PDB entry 8DR6 | electron microscopy, 2.39 A resolution | chains A and I of the 11 polymer chains in the assembly

# Chain A
Name: Replication factor C subunit 1
Organism: Saccharomyces cerevisiae
UniProt: P38630 (RFC1_YEAST); residues 1-861 here = UniProt positions 1-861
Sequence (918 residues; row label = number of the first residue in the row):
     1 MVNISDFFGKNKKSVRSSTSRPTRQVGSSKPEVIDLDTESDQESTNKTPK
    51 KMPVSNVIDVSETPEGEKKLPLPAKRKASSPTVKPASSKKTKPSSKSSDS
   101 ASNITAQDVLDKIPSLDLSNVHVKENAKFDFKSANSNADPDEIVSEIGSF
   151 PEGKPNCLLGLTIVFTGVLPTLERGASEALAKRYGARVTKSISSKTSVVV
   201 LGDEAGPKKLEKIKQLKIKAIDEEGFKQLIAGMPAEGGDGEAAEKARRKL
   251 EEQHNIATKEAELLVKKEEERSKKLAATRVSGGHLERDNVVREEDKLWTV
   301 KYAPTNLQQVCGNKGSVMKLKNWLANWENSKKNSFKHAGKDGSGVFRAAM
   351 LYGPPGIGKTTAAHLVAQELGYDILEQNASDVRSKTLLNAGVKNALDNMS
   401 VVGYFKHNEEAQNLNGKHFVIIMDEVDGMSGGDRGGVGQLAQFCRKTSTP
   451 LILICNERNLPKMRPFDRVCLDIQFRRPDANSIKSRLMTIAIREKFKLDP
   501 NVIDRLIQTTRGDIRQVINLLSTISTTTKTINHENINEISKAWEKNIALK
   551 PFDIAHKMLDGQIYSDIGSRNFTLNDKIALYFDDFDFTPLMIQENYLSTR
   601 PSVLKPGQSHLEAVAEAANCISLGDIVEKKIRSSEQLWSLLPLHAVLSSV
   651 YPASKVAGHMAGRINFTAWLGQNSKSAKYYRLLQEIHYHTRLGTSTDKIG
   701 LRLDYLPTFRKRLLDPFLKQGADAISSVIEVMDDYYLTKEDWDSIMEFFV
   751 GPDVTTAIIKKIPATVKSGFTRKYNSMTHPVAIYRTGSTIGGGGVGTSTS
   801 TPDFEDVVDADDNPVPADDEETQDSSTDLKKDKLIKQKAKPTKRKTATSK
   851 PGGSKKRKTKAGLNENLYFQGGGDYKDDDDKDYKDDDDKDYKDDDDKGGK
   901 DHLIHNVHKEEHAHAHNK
Unresolved in the structure: 1-288, 408-412, 787-918
Construct notes: expression tag (862-918)
Ion coordination: Mg2+: Thr-360 (together with ATP-gamma-S)
Ligand contacts: ATP-gamma-S (AGS; phosphothiophosphoric acid-adenylate ester): Thr-299, Tyr-302, Ala-303, Pro-304, Gln-309, Val-310, Cys-311, Pro-355, Gly-356, Ile-357, Gly-358, Lys-359, Thr-360, Thr-361, Asn-456, Ile-514, Arg-515, Ile-518
Reported in the primary citation:
  - binding site for the 32-nt DNA strand (chain I): Phe-552, Phe-587, Arg-632, Gln-636, Ile-664, Phe-666, Trp-669, Leu-670
  - binding site for the 13-nt DNA strand: His-556, Ile-664

# Chain I
Molecule: 32-nt DNA strand
Sequence (32 nucleotides; numbered 1 to 32; the number before each row is that of its first residue):
     1 CCCCCCCCCCTTTTTTCGGGGGGGCCGGGGGG

# Interface between chain A and chain I
Contacting residue pairs (34):
  Ser-384(A) with DG23(I), phosphate contact; DG24(I), hydrogen bond to the phosphate
  Thr-386(A) with DG24(I), hydrogen bond to the phosphate
  Arg-434(A) with DG22(I), base contact
  Asn-459(A) with DC10(I), sugar contact; DT11(I), hydrogen bond to the phosphate
  Pro-461(A) with DT13(I), base contact
  Arg-464(A) with DT13(I), phosphate contact
  Gln-474(A) with DC9(I), hydrogen bond to the phosphate; DC10(I), phosphate contact
  Arg-476(A) with DC9(I), sugar contact
  Arg-477(A) with DC9(I), salt bridge to the phosphate
  Pro-551(A) with DT12(I), base contact
  Phe-552(A) with DT11(I), stacking on the base; DT12(I), base contact
  Asp-586(A) with DT14(I), base contact; DT15(I), base contact
  Phe-587(A) with DT13(I), base contact
  Leu-590(A) with DT14(I), base contact
  Glu-628(A) with DT15(I), base contact
  Lys-629(A) with DT16(I), base contact
  Arg-632(A) with DT15(I), base contact; DT16(I), hydrogen bond to the base
  Ser-633(A) with DT16(I), base contact
  Ser-634(A) with DC17(I), sugar contact
  Gln-636(A) with DT16(I), sugar contact; DC17(I), base contact
  Arg-663(A) with DT11(I), hydrogen bond to the base
  Phe-666(A) with DT12(I), base contact; DT13(I), base contact
  Trp-669(A) with DT14(I), base contact
  Leu-670(A) with DT13(I), sugar contact; DT14(I), phosphate contact
  Ser-674(A) with DT14(I), phosphate contact
Other interface residues (no listed pair), chain A (30 interface residues in all): Pro-354, Val-382, Leu-387, Ile-664, Asn-673
Other interface residues (no listed pair), chain I (14 interface residues in all): DC8, DC25

# Summary
30 residues of chain A and 14 residues of chain I are in contact; the contacts include 6 hydrogen bonds, 1
salt bridge and 1 aromatic stacking contact. Polar pairs include Arg-632(A)/DT16(I), Arg-663(A)/DT11(I) and
Ser-384(A)/DG24(I). From the paper: a binding site for the 32-nt DNA strand (chain I) at Phe-552(A),
Phe-587(A) and Arg-632(A) among others; a binding site for the 13-nt DNA strand at His-556(A) and Ile-664(A).
Here chain A is Replication factor C subunit 1 (Saccharomyces cerevisiae) and chain I is a 32-nt DNA strand.
Entry 8DR6 (Closed state of RFC:PCNA bound to a nicked dsDNA) was determined by electron microscopy together
with 8DQW, 8DQX, 8DQZ, 8DR0, 8DR1, 8DR3 and 3 further entries from the same study.
